Entry 8JAJ (electron microscopy, 3.90 A resolution); this record covers chains a and l of the 12 polymer chains in the assembly.

Chain a (and l):
Protein: Gp22
From: Escherichia phage P1
Notes: chain l of this document is another copy of the same molecule, construct and numbering; everything in this record applies to it too
UniProtKB: Q71TB2 (Q71TB2_BPP1); residues 1-529 here = UniProt positions 1-529
Amino-acid sequence (529 residues; each row starts with the number of its first residue):
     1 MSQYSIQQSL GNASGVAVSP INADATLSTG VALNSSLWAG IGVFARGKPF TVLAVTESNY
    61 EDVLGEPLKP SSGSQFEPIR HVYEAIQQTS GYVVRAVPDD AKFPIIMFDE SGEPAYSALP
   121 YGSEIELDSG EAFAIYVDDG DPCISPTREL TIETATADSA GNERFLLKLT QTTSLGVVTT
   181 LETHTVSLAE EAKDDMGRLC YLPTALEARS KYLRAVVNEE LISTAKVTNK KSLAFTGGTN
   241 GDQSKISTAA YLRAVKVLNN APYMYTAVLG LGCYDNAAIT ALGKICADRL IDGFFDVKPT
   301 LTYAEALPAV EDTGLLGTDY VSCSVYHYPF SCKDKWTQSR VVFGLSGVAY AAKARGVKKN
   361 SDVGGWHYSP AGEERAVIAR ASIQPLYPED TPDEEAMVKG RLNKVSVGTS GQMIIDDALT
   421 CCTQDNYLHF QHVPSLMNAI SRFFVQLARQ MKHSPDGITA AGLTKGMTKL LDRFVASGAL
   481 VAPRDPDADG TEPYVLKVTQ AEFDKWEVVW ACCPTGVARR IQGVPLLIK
Disordered / not traced: 1-2, 529

Chain a / chain l interface:
Pairs across the interface - 27 pairs, chain a then chain l:
  Pro262(a) - Gln3(l)
  Tyr263(a) - Gln3(l)
  Met264(a) - Gln3(l)
  Asp288(a) - Ser5(l)
  Asp288(a) - Ile6(l)
  Pro299(a) - Arg198(l)
  Thr300(a) - Arg198(l)  hydrogen bond (backbone-side chain)
  Glu305(a) - Ala208(l)
  Val342(a) - Met196(l)  hydrophobic
  Leu386(a) - Arg198(l)
  Tyr387(a) - Arg198(l)  hydrogen bond
  Glu389(a) - Lys211(l)
  Gln424(a) - Leu27(l)
  Asp425(a) - Ser28(l)
  Asn426(a) - Ala23(l)  hydrogen bond (side chain-backbone)
  Asn426(a) - Asp24(l)
  Asn426(a) - Thr26(l)  hydrogen bond
  Asn426(a) - Leu27(l)  hydrogen bond (side chain-backbone)
  Tyr427(a) - Thr26(l)
  Met437(a) - Ile21(l)  hydrophobic
  Arg442(a) - Ile6(l)
  Phe444(a) - Val18(l)  hydrophobic
  Val445(a) - Ile6(l)  hydrophobic
  Val445(a) - Val18(l)  hydrophobic
  Lys452(a) - Ser14(l)  hydrogen bond (side chain-backbone)
  Lys452(a) - Gly15(l)
  Gln522(a) - Ser361(l)
Interface residues without a listed pair, chain a (28 interface residues in all): Ala261, Arg289, Leu290, Thr302, Asp390, Ser441, Asp504
Interface residues without a listed pair, chain l (24 interface residues in all): Tyr4, Asn12, Val16, Ala17, Gly30, Arg209, Gln450

In short:
The interface between chain a and chain l involves 28 residues on one side and 24 on the other, with 6
hydrogen bonds. Polar pairs include Thr300(a)-Arg198(l), Tyr387(a)-Arg198(l) and Asn426(a)-Ala23(l).
Both chains are Gp22 (Escherichia phage P1). Entry 8JAJ (In situ structures of the ultra-long contracted tail
of Myoviridae phage P1) was determined by electron microscopy (same publication as 8JAN).
